PDB entry 6KL1 | X-ray diffraction, 0.85 A resolution | chain A

[Chain A]
Molecule: Green fluorescent protein
Organism: Aequorea victoria
UniProtKB: P42212 (GFP_AEQVI); aligned to UniProt positions 2-232 over residues 2-232
Sequence (229 residues; each row starts with the number of its first residue; note: 2 numbers in that range are skipped by the numbering (no residue carries them; nothing is unmodelled there)):
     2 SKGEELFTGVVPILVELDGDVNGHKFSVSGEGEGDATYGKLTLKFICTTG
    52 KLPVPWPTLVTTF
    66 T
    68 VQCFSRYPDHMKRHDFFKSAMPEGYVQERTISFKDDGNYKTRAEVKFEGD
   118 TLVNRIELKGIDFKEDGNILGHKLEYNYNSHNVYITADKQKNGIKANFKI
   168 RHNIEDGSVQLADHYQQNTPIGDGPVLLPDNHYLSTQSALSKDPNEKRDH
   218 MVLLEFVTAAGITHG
Not modelled in the structure: 232
Construct notes: chromophore (66, 66, 66); engineered mutation Ser99 (Phe in P42212), Thr153 (Met in P42212), Ala163 (Val in P42212)
Modified residues: Thr66 (chromophore; CRO)
Glycans and other covalent adducts: covalent link Phe64-Thr66; covalent link Thr66-Val68
What the authors report for this chain:
  - contacts within the chain: His148-Arg168

[Overview]
From the paper: contacts within the chain involving His148 and Arg168.
Chain A is Green fluorescent protein (Aequorea victoria); the structure, Crystal structure of the
S65T/F99S/M153T/V163A variant of non-deuterated GFP at pD 8.5, was determined by X-ray diffraction together
with 6KKZ and 6KL0 from the same study.
